PDB entry 8Q6O | electron microscopy, 3.14 A resolution | chains A and E of the 24 polymer chains in the assembly

# Chain A
Name: DNA replication licensing factor mcm2
Source organism: Xenopus laevis
Notes: EC 3.6.4.12
UniProt: P55861 (MCM2_XENLA); numbering as in UniProt (aligned over 1-886)
Amino-acid sequence (886 residues; each row starts with the number of its first residue):
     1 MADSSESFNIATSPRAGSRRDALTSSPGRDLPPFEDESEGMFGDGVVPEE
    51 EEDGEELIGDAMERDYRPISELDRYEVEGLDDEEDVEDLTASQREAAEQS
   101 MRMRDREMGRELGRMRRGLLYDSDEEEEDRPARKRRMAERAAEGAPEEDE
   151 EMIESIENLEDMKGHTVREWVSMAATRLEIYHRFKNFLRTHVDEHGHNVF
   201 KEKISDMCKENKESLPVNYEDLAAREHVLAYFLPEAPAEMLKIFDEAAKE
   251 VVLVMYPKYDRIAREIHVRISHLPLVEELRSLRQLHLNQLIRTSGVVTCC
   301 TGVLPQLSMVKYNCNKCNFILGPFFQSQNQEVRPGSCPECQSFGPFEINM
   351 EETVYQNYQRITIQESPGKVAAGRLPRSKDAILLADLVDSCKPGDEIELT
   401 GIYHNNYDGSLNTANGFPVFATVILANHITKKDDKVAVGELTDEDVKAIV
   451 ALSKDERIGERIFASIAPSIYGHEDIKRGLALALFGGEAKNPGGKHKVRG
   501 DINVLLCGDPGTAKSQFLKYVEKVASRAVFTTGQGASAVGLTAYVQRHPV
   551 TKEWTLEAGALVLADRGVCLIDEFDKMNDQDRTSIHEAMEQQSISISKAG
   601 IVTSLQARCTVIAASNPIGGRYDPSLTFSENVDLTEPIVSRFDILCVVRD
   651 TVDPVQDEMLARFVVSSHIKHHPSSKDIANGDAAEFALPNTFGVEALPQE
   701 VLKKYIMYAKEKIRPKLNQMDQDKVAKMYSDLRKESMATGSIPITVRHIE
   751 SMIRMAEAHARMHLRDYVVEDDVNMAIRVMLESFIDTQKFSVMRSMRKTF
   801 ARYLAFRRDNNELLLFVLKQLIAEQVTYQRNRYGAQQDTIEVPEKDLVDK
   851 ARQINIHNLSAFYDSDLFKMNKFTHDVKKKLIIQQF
Not modelled in the structure: 1-165, 433-886
Bound ions: Zn2+: C314, C317, C337, C340
UniProt features mapped onto this chain:
  - zinc finger: C314 to C340 (C4-type)
  - motif: S640 to D643 (Arginine finger)
  - binding site (ADP): S515, Q516

# Chain E
Name: Maternal DNA replication licensing factor mcm6
Source organism: Xenopus laevis
Notes: EC 3.6.4.12
UniProt: Q5FWY4 (MCM6M_XENLA); residues 1-821 here = UniProt positions 1-821
Amino-acid sequence (821 residues; row label = number of the first residue in the row):
     1 MELGGPAAAGDTDIAGQQLFKDELSDKCQKLFLEFLEECKGKDGSNLYVS
    51 AAEELIRPERNTLAVNFTDIEYYNQQLATTIQEEYYRVYPHLCRAVRSFA
   101 RQMGNIPANKEFYIAFSDFPARQKIRELSSAKIGTLLRISGQVVRTHPVH
   151 PELVSGTFLCMDCQSIVKDVEQQFRYTQPTICKNPVCANRRRFTLDTNKS
   201 RFVDFQKVRIQETQAELPRGAIPRSVEIILRAEAVESAMAGDRCDFTGTL
   251 IVVPDVSALAAGDARMETGAKVTGGEGFNSEGVQGLKALGVRDLSYRLAF
   301 LACYVGATNPRFGGKDLREEDQTAESIKNQMTVQEWEKVFEMSQDKNLYH
   351 NLCTSLFPTIHGNDEIKRGVLLMLFGGVPKTTMEGTSLRGDINVCIVGDP
   401 STSKSQFLKHVEEFSPRAVYTSGKASSAAGLTAAVVKDEESHEFVIEAGA
   451 LMLADNGVCCIDEFDKMDLKDQVAIHEAMEQQTISITKAGVKATLNARTS
   501 ILAAANPVGGRYERSKSLKHNVNLSAPIMSRFDLFFILVDECNEVTDYAI
   551 ARRIVDLHARNEESIERVYSIEDIQRYLLFARQFQPKITKEAEEFIVEQY
   601 RRLRQRDGSGVAKSSWRITVRQLESLIRLSESMARMHCSDEVQPKHVKEA
   651 FRLLSKSIIRVDTPDVSFDQGEDEKNIEGENNGNLNNGEEAMETNQDEPI
   701 NEKPSSNAGLKMSFAEYKQISNLLVLYMQKMEETEEECHLTTTDLVNWYL
   751 KEMEAEIETETELILKKRLIEKVIHRLIYYDHILIELNKSELKTMDDTKE
   801 TGEDAAEDRILVVNPNYMLED
Not modelled in the structure: 1-21, 255-292, 309-821
Bound ions: Zn2+: C160, C163, C182, C187

# How chain A and chain E interact
Pairs across the interface (33; chain A residue first):
  R280(A) - E236(E)
  R283(A) - D204(E)
  R283(A) - E236(E)  salt bridge
  Q284(A) - P151(E)
  Q284(A) - F202(E)
  Q284(A) - D204(E)
  L285(A) - E59(E)
  R374(A) - E236(E)  salt bridge
  R374(A) - M239(E)
  R377(A) - H147(E)
  R377(A) - P148(E)
  R377(A) - E236(E)  salt bridge
  N405(A) - F202(E)
  N412(A) - Y176(E)
  N415(A) - K207(E)
  G416(A) - F174(E)
  F417(A) - E152(E)
  F417(A) - F174(E)  hydrophobic
  F417(A) - F205(E)  hydrophobic
  F417(A) - E227(E)
  F417(A) - I229(E)  hydrophobic
  F417(A) - V253(E)  hydrophobic
  P418(A) - E152(E)
  P418(A) - L153(E)  hydrogen bond (backbone-backbone)
  P418(A) - Q172(E)
  P418(A) - F174(E)
  P418(A) - R175(E)
  V419(A) - P151(E)
  F420(A) - P151(E)  hydrogen bond (backbone-backbone)
  F420(A) - L153(E)  hydrophobic
  F420(A) - L195(E)  hydrophobic
  F420(A) - F202(E)  hydrophobic
  T422(A) - P151(E)
Interface residues without a listed pair, chain A (17 interface residues in all): L287, R333
Interface residues without a listed pair, chain E (27 interface residues in all): T146, V149, H150, M161, T197, V203, R297

# Overview
17 residues of chain A and 27 residues of chain E are in contact; the contacts include 2 hydrogen bonds and 3
salt bridges. Polar contacts include R283(A)-E236(E), R374(A)-E236(E) and R377(A)-E236(E). Curated annotation
(UniProt) lists ADP-binding residues S515(A) and Q516(A) on chain A.
Chain A is DNA replication licensing factor mcm2 and chain E is Maternal DNA replication licensing factor
mcm6, both from Xenopus laevis; the structure, X. laevis CMG dimer bound to dimeric DONSON - without ATPase,
was determined by electron microscopy together with 8Q6P from the same study.
